5ZM2 - chains A and B; structure by X-ray diffraction, 2.50 A resolution.

# Chain A (and B)
Molecule: Dioxygenase andA
Source organism: Emericella variicolor
Notes: EC 1.14.11.-; chain B of this document is another copy of the same molecule, construct and numbering; everything in this record applies to it too
UniProtKB: A0A097ZPD5 (ANDA_EMEVA); residue numbers follow UniProt; this construct covers 9-293
Amino-acid sequence (306 residues; row label = number of the first residue in the row; numbers below 1 keep their minus sign (Met-12 is residue -12)):
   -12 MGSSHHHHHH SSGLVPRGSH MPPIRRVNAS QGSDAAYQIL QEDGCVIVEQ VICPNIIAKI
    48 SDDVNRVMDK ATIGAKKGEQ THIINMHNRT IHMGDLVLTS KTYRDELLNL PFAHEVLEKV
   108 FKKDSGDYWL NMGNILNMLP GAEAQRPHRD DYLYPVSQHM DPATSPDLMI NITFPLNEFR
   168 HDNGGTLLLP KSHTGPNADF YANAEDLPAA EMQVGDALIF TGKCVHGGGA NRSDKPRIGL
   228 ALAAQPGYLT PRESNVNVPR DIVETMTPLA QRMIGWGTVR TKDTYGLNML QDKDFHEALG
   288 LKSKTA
Unresolved in the structure: -12 to 7, 56-72, 292-293 (chain B: -12 to 7, 55-71, 293)
Differences from the reference sequence: expression tag (-12 to 8)

# How chain A and chain B interact
Contacting residue pairs - 71 pairs, chain A then chain B:
  Gly81(A) with Asp279(B)
  Asp82(A) with Gln278(B), hydrogen bond
  Asp111(A) with Pro142(B)
  Trp116(A) with Thr237(B)
  Tyr139(A) with Lys269(B); Asp270(B)
  Leu140(A) with Tyr272(B), hydrophobic
  Tyr141(A) with Tyr235(B), hydrophobic; Leu274(B), hydrophobic
  Pro142(A) with Asp111(B); Tyr235(B)
  Val143(A) with Met147(B), hydrophobic; Tyr235(B)
  His146(A) with His146(B); Met147(B); Thr151(B); Pro153(B)
  Met147(A) with Val143(B), hydrophobic; His146(B); Met147(B), hydrophobic
  Thr151(A) with His146(B)
  Pro153(A) with His146(B)
  Leu155(A) with Val143(B), hydrophobic
  Gly234(A) with Thr237(B), hydrogen bond (backbone-side chain)
  Tyr235(A) with Tyr141(B), hydrophobic; Pro142(B); Val143(B); Leu236(B); Thr237(B), hydrogen bond (backbone-backbone)
  Leu236(A) with Tyr235(B); Leu236(B), hydrophobic; Thr237(B), hydrogen bond (backbone-side chain)
  Thr237(A) with Trp116(B); Gly234(B), hydrogen bond (side chain-backbone); Tyr235(B), hydrogen bond (backbone-backbone); Leu236(B), hydrogen bond (side chain-backbone); Thr237(B); Leu274(B)
  Pro238(A) with Leu274(B); Asn275(B), hydrogen bond (backbone-backbone)
  Arg239(A) with Gly273(B), hydrogen bond (side chain-backbone); Leu274(B); Asn275(B), hydrogen bond (backbone-backbone); Met276(B), hydrogen bond (backbone-backbone)
  Glu240(A) with Met276(B)
  Ser241(A) with Asn275(B); Met276(B), hydrogen bond (backbone-backbone); Leu277(B)
  Val243(A) with Val243(B), hydrophobic; Leu277(B), hydrophobic; Phe282(B), hydrophobic
  Asn244(A) with Leu277(B); Gln278(B), hydrogen bond
  Lys269(A) with Tyr139(B); Pro142(B)
  Asp270(A) with Tyr139(B), hydrogen bond
  Tyr272(A) with Leu140(B), hydrophobic
  Gly273(A) with Arg239(B)
  Leu274(A) with Tyr141(B); Thr237(B); Pro238(B); Arg239(B)
  Asn275(A) with Pro238(B), hydrogen bond (backbone-backbone); Arg239(B), hydrogen bond (backbone-backbone); Ser241(B)
  Met276(A) with Arg239(B), hydrogen bond (backbone-backbone); Glu240(B); Ser241(B), hydrogen bond (backbone-backbone)
  Leu277(A) with Ser241(B)
  Gln278(A) with Asp82(B)
  Leu286(A) with Asn244(B)
Also at the interface, not in a pair above, chain A (42 interface residues in all): Leu85, Ser112, Asp148, Ser152, Asn242, Thr268, Phe282, Ala285
Also at the interface, not in a pair above, chain B (37 interface residues in all): Ser152, Leu155, Thr268, Leu286

# Overview
42 residues of chain A face 37 of chain B across their interface; the contacts include 18 hydrogen bonds.
Polar pairs include Asp82(A)-Gln278(B), Gly234(A)-Thr237(B) and Leu236(A)-Thr237(B).
Both chains are Dioxygenase andA (Emericella variicolor). Entry 5ZM2 (Fe(II)/(alpha)ketoglutarate-dependent
dioxygenase AndA) was determined by X-ray diffraction (same publication as 5ZM3 and 5ZM4).
